PDB entry 6AG4 | X-ray diffraction, 2.26 A resolution | chain A

Chain A:
Molecule: N-alpha-acetyltransferase
From: Sulfolobus solfataricus P2
Notes: EC 2.3.1.255, 2.3.1.258
UniProtKB: Q980R9 (NAT_SULSO); residues 1-167 here = UniProt positions 1-167
Amino-acid sequence (173 residues; row label = number of the first residue in the row):
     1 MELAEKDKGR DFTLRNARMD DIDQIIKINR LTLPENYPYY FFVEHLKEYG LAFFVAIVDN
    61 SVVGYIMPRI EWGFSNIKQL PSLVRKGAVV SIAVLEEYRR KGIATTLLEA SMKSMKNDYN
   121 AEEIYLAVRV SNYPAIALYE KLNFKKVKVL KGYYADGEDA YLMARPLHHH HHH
Disordered / not traced: 1-10, 168-173
Construct notes: engineered mutation Ala88 (His in Q980R9), Ala127 (Glu in Q980R9); expression tag (168-173)
Residues lining bound ligands:
  - acetyl coenzyme A (ACO): Thr32, Leu33, Val89, Val90, Ser91, Ile92, Ala93, Val94, Arg99, Arg100, Lys101, Gly102, Ile103, Ala104, Thr105, Leu126, Ala127, Val128, Asn132, Pro134, Ala135, Ala137, Leu138, Tyr139, Lys141
  - Ca2+ (CA): Val128, Arg129, Asn132, Tyr154
Curated features (UniProtKB/Swiss-Prot):
  - binding site (substrate): Tyr37, Tyr154
  - binding site (acetyl-CoA): Ile92 to Val94, Arg100 to Thr105, Asn132, Tyr139 to Lys141
  - site: Glu35 (Plays an important role in substrate specificity), Ser75 (Plays an important role in modulating multiple conformations of loop regions and contributes to protein thermostability), Ser82 (Plays an important role in modulating multiple conformations of loop regions and contributes to protein thermostability)
  - mutagenesis: Leu33 (L33A: 20- and 2-fold decrease of the catalytic efficiency and affinity for Ser-N-terminal peptide ...), Pro34 (P34A: 20-fold decrease of the catalytic efficiency for Ser-N-terminal peptide, but almost same affinity compared to the wild-type ...), Glu35 (E35A: Slight increase of the catalytic efficiency for Ser-N-terminal peptide, but 4-fold decrease of the affinity compared to the wild-type ...), Tyr37 (Y37A: 34-fold decrease of the catalytic efficiency for Ser-N-terminal peptide and slight decrease of the affinity compared to the wild-type ...), Ser75 (S75A: Has a melting temperature about 3 degrees Celsius lower than that of the wild-type), Ser82 (S82A: Has a melting temperature about 3 degrees Celsius lower than that of the wild-type), Arg100 (R100A: 7-fold decrease of the affinity, with no significant difference in the catalytic efficiency. Same fold compared to the wild-type), Thr105 (T105A: 3-fold decrease of the affinity, with no significant difference in the catalytic efficiency. Same fold compared to the wild-type), Tyr125 (Y125A: Same catalytic efficiency and 1.7-fold decrease of the affinity for Ser-N-terminal peptide compared to the wild-type ...), Arg129 (R129A: Slight decrease of the catalytic efficiency and of the affinity for Ser-N-terminal peptide compared to teh wild-type ...), Asn132 (N132A: 4.5-fold decrease of the affinity, with no significant difference in the catalytic efficiency. Same fold compared to the wild-type), Tyr154 (Y154A: 1.3-fold decrease of the catalytic efficiency for Ser-N-terminal peptide, but same affinity compared to the wild-type ...)

Summary:
Chain A binds acetyl coenzyme A and Ca2+. From UniProt: substrate-binding residues Tyr37 and Tyr154, 13
acetyl-CoA-binding residues and 12 mutagenesis sites.
Chain A is N-alpha-acetyltransferase (Sulfolobus solfataricus P2); the structure, Crystal structure of Ard1
N-terminal acetyltransferase H88A/E127A mutant from Sulfolobus solfataricus, was determined by X-ray
diffraction, deposited together with 6AG5.
